Entry 9BZF (electron microscopy, 4.40 A resolution (low resolution: residue-level contacts below are approximate; hydrogen-bond / salt-bridge calls are withheld)); this record covers chains A and C of the 4 polymer chains in the assembly.

[Chain A]
Protein: Ribonucleoside-diphosphate reductase subunit alpha
From: Bacillus subtilis
Notes: EC 1.17.4.1
UniProt: P50620 (RIR1_BACSU); residues 1-700 here = UniProt positions 1-700
Amino-acid sequence (700 residues; each row starts with the number of its first residue):
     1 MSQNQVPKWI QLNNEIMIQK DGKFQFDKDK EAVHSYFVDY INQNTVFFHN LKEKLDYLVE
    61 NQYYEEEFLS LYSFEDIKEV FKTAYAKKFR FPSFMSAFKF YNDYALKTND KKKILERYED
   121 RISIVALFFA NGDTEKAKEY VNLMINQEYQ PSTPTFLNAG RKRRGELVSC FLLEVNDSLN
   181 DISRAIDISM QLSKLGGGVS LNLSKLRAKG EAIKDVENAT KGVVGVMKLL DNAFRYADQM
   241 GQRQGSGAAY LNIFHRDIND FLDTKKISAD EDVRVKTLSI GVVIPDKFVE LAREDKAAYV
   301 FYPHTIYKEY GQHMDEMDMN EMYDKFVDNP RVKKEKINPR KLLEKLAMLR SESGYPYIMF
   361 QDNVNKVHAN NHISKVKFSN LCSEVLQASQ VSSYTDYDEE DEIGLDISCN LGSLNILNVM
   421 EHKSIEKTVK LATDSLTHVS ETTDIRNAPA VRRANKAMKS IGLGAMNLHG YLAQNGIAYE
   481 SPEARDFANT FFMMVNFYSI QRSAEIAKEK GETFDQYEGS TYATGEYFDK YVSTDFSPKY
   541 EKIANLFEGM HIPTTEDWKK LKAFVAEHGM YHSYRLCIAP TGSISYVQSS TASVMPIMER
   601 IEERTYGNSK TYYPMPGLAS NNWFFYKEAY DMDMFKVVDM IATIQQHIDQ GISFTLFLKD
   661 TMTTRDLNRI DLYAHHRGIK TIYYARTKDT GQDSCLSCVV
Disordered / not traced: 1-5, 689-700
UniProt features mapped onto this chain:
  - active site: Asn380 (Proton acceptor), Cys382 (Cysteine radical intermediate), Glu384 (Proton acceptor)
  - binding site (substrate): Thr153, Ser169, Cys170, Gly198, Asn380 to Glu384, Pro580 to Ile584
  - site: Cys170 (Important for hydrogen atom transfer), Asp177 (Allosteric effector binding), Arg207 (Allosteric effector binding), Cys409 (Important for hydrogen atom transfer), Tyr683 (Important for electron transfer), Tyr684 (Important for electron transfer), Cys695 (Interacts with thioredoxin/glutaredoxin), Cys698 (Interacts with thioredoxin/glutaredoxin)
  - mutagenesis: His255 (H255Y: In ts-A 73; temperature-sensitive lethal mutation)
Small-molecule neighbours:
  - ATP (adenosine-5'-triphosphate): Val33, His34, Phe37, Asn42, Phe89, Arg90, Phe91, Arg117
  - GDP (guanosine-5'-diphosphate): Val46, Phe47, Phe48, His49, Asn50, Leu51, Lys54, Lys78, Phe81, Lys82, Tyr85, Asp120
  - dTTP (TTP), molecule 1: Asp177, Ser178, Leu179, Ile182, Leu206, Arg207, Ala212, Ile213, Lys214, Ala219, Thr220, Lys221, His304
  - dTTP (TTP), molecule 2: Lys194, Tyr236, Ala237, Asp238, Met240
Reported in the primary citation:
  - catalytic residues: Cys382, Tyr684 (citing earlier work)

[Chain C]
Protein: Ribonucleoside-diphosphate reductase subunit beta
From: Bacillus subtilis
Notes: EC 1.17.4.1
UniProt: P50621 (RIR2_BACSU); numbering as in UniProt (aligned over 1-329)
Amino-acid sequence (350 residues; row label = number of the first residue in the row; numbers below 1 keep their minus sign (Met-20 is residue -20)):
   -20 MGSSHHHHHH SSGLVPRGSH MMTKIYDAAN WSKHEDDFTQ MFYNQNVKQF WLPEEIALNG
    40 DLLTWKYLGK NEQDTYMKVL AGLTLLDTEQ GNTGMPIVAE HVDGHQRKAV LNFMAMMENA
   100 VHAKSYSNIF MTLAPTETIN EVFEWVKQNK YLQKKAQMIV GLYKAIQKDD EISLFKAMVA
   160 SVYLESFLFY SGFYYPLYFY GQGKLMQSGE IINLILRDEA IHGVYVGLLA QEIYNKQTEE
   220 KKAELREFAI DLLNQLYENE LEYTEDLYDQ VGLSHDVKKF IRYNANKALM NLGFDPYFEE
   280 EDINPIVLNG LNTKTKSHDF FSMKGNGYKK ATVEPLKDDD FYFEDEKEQI
Disordered / not traced: -20 to 15, 291-308, 323-329
Differences from the reference sequence: initiating methionine (-20); expression tag (-19 to 0)
UniProt features mapped onto this chain:
  - active site: Tyr105
  - binding site (Fe cation): Asp66, Glu97, His101, Glu164, Glu198, His201
Bound ions: Mn2+ site 1: Asp66, Glu97, His101, Glu198; Mn2+ site 2: Glu97, Glu164, Glu198, His201

[Interface between chain A and chain C]
Residue-residue contacts (33):
  Ala292(A) - Phe320(C)
  Arg293(A) - Phe320(C)
  Arg293(A) - Tyr321(C)
  Arg340(A) - Leu315(C)
  Arg340(A) - Lys316(C)
  Arg340(A) - Asp317(C)
  Arg340(A) - Phe320(C)
  Leu343(A) - Leu315(C)
  Leu343(A) - Phe320(C)
  Glu344(A) - Pro314(C)
  Glu344(A) - Leu315(C)
  Ser351(A) - Ala310(C)
  Glu352(A) - Lys309(C)
  Asn608(A) - Tyr179(C)
  Asn608(A) - Glu189(C)
  Thr663(A) - Thr311(C)
  Thr663(A) - Glu313(C)
  Thr664(A) - Thr311(C)
  Thr664(A) - Val312(C)
  Thr664(A) - Glu313(C)
  Arg665(A) - Glu313(C)
  Arg665(A) - Pro314(C)
  Arg665(A) - Lys316(C)
  Arg665(A) - Asp319(C)
  Asn668(A) - Leu315(C)
  Arg669(A) - Asp318(C)
  Arg669(A) - Asp319(C)
  Arg669(A) - Phe322(C)
  Leu672(A) - Asp319(C)
  Leu672(A) - Phe320(C)
  Leu672(A) - Phe322(C)
  Tyr673(A) - Phe322(C)
  His676(A) - Phe322(C)
Interface residues without a listed pair, chain A (20 interface residues in all): Val289, Phe635, Thr661, Met662
Interface residues without a listed pair, chain C (17 interface residues in all): Met185

[Overview]
20 residues of chain A and 17 residues of chain C are in contact. Bound to chain A: ATP, GDP and dTTP. UniProt
lists 3 active-site residues, 14 substrate-binding residues and one mutagenesis site on chain A; active-site
residue Tyr105(C) on chain C. From the paper: catalytic residues Cys382(A) and Tyr684(A).
Chain A is Ribonucleoside-diphosphate reductase subunit alpha and chain C is Ribonucleoside-diphosphate
reductase subunit beta, both from Bacillus subtilis; the structure, Class 28 model for combined refinement of
Bacillus subtilis ribonucleotide reductase complex, was determined by electron microscopy together with 9BW3,
9BWX, 9BX2, 9BX3, 9BX6, 9BX8 and 39 further entries from the same study.
